7UZW - chains H and F of the 8 polymer chains in the assembly; structure by electron microscopy, 3.55 A resolution.

== Chain H ==
Protein: CRISPR system Cms protein Csm4
Source organism: Staphylococcus epidermidis RP62A
Reference sequence: Q5HK92 (Q5HK92_STAEQ); residue numbers follow UniProt; this construct covers 1-304
Amino-acid sequence (304 residues; each row starts with the number of its first residue):
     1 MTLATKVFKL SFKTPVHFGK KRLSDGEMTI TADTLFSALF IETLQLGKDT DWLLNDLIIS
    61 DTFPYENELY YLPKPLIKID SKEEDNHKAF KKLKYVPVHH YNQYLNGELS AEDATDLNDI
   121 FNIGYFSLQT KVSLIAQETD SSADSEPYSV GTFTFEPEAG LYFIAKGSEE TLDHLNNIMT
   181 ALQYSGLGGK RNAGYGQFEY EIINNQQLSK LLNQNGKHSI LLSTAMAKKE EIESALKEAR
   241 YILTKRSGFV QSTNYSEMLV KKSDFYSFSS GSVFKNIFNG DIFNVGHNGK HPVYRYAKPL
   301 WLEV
Disordered / not traced: 1-4, 78-84

== Chain F ==
Protein: CRISPR system single-strand-specific deoxyribonuclease Cas10/Csm1 (subtype III-A)
Source organism: Staphylococcus epidermidis RP62A
Reference sequence: Q5HK89 (Q5HK89_STAEQ); residue numbers follow UniProt; this construct covers 1-757
Amino-acid sequence (757 residues; row label = number of the first residue in the row):
     1 MNKKNILMYG SLLHDIGKII YRSGDHTFSR GTHSKLGHQF LSQFSEFKDN EVLDNVAYHH
    61 YKELAKANLD NDNTAYITYI ADNIASGIDR RDIIEEGDEE YEKQLFNFDK YTPLYSVFNI
   121 VNSEKLKQTN GKFKFSNESN IEYPKTENIQ YSSGNYTTLM KDMSHDLEHK LSIKEGTFPS
   181 LLQWTESLWQ YVPSSTNKNQ LIDISLYDHS RITCAIASCI FDYLNENNIH NYKDELFSKY
   241 ENTKSFYQKE AFLLLSMDMS GIQDFIYNIS GSKALKSLRS RSFYLELMLE VIVDQLLERL
   301 ELARANLLYT GGGHAYLLVS NTDKVKKKIT QFNNELKKWF MSEFTTDLSL SMAFEKCSGD
   361 DLMNTSGNYR TIWRNVSSKL SDIKAHKYSA EDILKLNHFH SYGDRECKEC LRSDIDINDD
   421 GLCSICEGII NISNDLRDKS FFVLSETGKL KMPFNKFISV IDYEEAEMLV QNNNQVRIYS
   481 KNKPYIGIGI STNLWMCDYD YASQNQDMRE KGIGSYVDRE EGVKRLGVVR ADIDNLGATF
   541 ISGIPEKYNS ISRTATLSRQ LSLFFKYELN HLLENYQITA IYSGGDDLFL IGAWDDIIEA
   601 SIYINDKFKE FTLDKLTLSA GVGMFSGKYP VSKMAFETGR LEEAAKTGEK NQISLWLQEK
   661 VYNWDEFKKN ILEEKLLVLQ QGFSQTDEHG KAFIYKMLAL LRNNEAINIA RLAYLLARSK
   721 MNEDFTSKIF NWAQNDKDKN QLITALEYYI YQIREAD
Disordered / not traced: 88-152, 238-243, 271-273, 473-476, 495-533, 577-593, 613-757
Disulfide bonds: Cys410-Cys426

== Chain H / chain F interface ==
Residue-residue contacts (25):
  Arg22(H) - Asn268(F)  hydrogen bond
  Arg22(H) - Ile269(F)
  Arg22(H) - Glu409(F)
  Arg22(H) - Leu411(F)
  Lys88(H) - Asn535(F)  hydrogen bond
  Lys88(H) - Gly537(F)
  Lys88(H) - Ala538(F)
  Met226(H) - Ile393(F)  hydrophobic
  Ile232(H) - Leu394(F)  hydrophobic
  Leu236(H) - His386(F)
  Arg240(H) - Asp382(F)  salt bridge
  Arg240(H) - Ala385(F)
  Tyr241(H) - Ala385(F)  hydrogen bond (backbone-backbone)
  Tyr241(H) - His386(F)
  Tyr241(H) - Tyr388(F)
  Leu243(H) - Tyr388(F)  hydrophobic
  Leu243(H) - Ile393(F)  hydrophobic
  Met258(H) - Gly403(F)
  Leu259(H) - Gly403(F)
  Asp264(H) - Tyr402(F)  hydrogen bond
  Tyr266(H) - Thr345(F)  hydrogen bond
  Tyr266(H) - Thr346(F)
  Tyr266(H) - Leu396(F)  hydrophobic
  Tyr266(H) - Asn397(F)
  His287(H) - Tyr402(F)
Also at the interface, not in a pair above, chain H (18 interface residues in all): Glu233, Ala239, Lys261, Ser263, Phe265
Also at the interface, not in a pair above, chain F (27 interface residues in all): Tyr267, Ser270, Ser381, Ala390, Glu406, Ser413, Asp414, Asp534

== Summary ==
18 residues of chain H face 27 of chain F across their interface, with 5 hydrogen bonds and 1 salt bridge.
Among the polar pairs are Arg240(H)-Asp382(F), Arg22(H)-Asn268(F) and Lys88(H)-Asn535(F).
Chain H is CRISPR system Cms protein Csm4 and chain F is CRISPR system single-strand-specific
deoxyribonuclease Cas10/Csm1 (subtype III-A), both from Staphylococcus epidermidis RP62A; the structure,
Staphylococcus epidermidis RP62a CRISPR effector subcomplex, was determined by electron microscopy together
with 7UZX, 7UZY, 7UZZ, 7V00, 7V01 and 7V02 from the same study.
